PDB entry 6HVW | X-ray diffraction, 3.00 A resolution | chains M and b of the 28 polymer chains in the assembly

== Chain M ==
Molecule: Proteasome subunit beta type-7
From: Saccharomyces cerevisiae (strain ATCC 204508 / S288c)
Notes: EC 3.4.25.1
UniProt: P30657 (PSB7_YEAST); residues -12 to 233 here correspond to UniProt positions 21-266 (UniProt number = residue number + 33)
Sequence (246 residues; row label = number of the first residue in the row; numbers below 1 keep their minus sign (Thr-12 is residue -12)):
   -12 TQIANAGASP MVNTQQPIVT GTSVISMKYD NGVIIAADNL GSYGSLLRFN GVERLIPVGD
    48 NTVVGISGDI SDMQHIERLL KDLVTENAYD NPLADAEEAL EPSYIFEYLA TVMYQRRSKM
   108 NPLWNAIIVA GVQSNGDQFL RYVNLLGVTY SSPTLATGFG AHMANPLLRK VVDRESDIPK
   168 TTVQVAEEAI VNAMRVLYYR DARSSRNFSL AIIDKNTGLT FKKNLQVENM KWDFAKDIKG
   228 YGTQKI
Unresolved in the structure: -12 to 0

== Chain b ==
Molecule: Proteasome subunit beta type-1
From: Saccharomyces cerevisiae (strain ATCC 204508 / S288c)
Notes: EC 3.4.25.1
UniProt: P38624 (PSB1_YEAST); residues 1-196 here correspond to UniProt positions 20-215 (UniProt number = residue number + 19)
Sequence (196 residues; numbered 1 to 196; the number before each row is that of its first residue):
     1 TSIMAVTFKD GVILGADSRT TTGAYIANRV TDKLTRVHDK IWCCRSGSAA DTQAIADIVQ
    61 YHLELYTSQY GTPSTETAAS VFKELCYENK DNLTAGIIVA GYDDKNKGEV YTIPLGGSVH
   121 KLPYAIAGSG STFIYGYCDK NFRENMSKEE TVDFIKHSLS QAIKWDGSSG GVIRMVVLTA
   181 AGVERLIFYP DEYEQL
Curated features (UniProtKB/Swiss-Prot):
  - active site: Thr1 (Nucleophile)

== How chain M and chain b interact ==
Residue-residue contacts (61; chain M residue first):
  Ser32(M) - Trp165(b)
  Ser32(M) - Asp166(b)
  Ser32(M) - Gly167(b)  hydrogen bond (backbone-backbone)
  Leu33(M) - Phe133(b)  hydrophobic
  Leu33(M) - Trp165(b)
  Leu34(M) - Lys164(b)
  Leu34(M) - Trp165(b)  hydrogen bond (backbone-backbone)
  Leu34(M) - Gly167(b)
  Arg35(M) - Trp165(b)
  Phe146(M) - Ala24(b)
  Phe146(M) - Tyr25(b)
  Tyr185(M) - Glu194(b)  hydrogen bond
  Tyr186(M) - Ile26(b)
  Tyr186(M) - Arg29(b)
  Arg187(M) - Ala24(b)
  Arg187(M) - Tyr25(b)
  Arg187(M) - Ile26(b)  hydrogen bond (backbone-backbone)
  Arg187(M) - Ala27(b)  hydrogen bond (side chain-backbone)
  Arg187(M) - Arg29(b)
  Asp188(M) - Ala24(b)
  Asp188(M) - Ile26(b)
  Ala189(M) - Arg19(b)
  Ala189(M) - Thr21(b)
  Ala189(M) - Ala24(b)  hydrogen bond (backbone-backbone)
  Ala189(M) - Ile26(b)
  Ala189(M) - Gly167(b)
  Arg190(M) - Ala24(b)
  Arg193(M) - Asp191(b)  salt bridge
  Arg193(M) - Glu194(b)  salt bridge
  Lys218(M) - Arg29(b)  hydrogen bond (backbone-side chain)
  Trp219(M) - Arg29(b)
  Trp219(M) - Gly171(b)
  Trp219(M) - Val172(b)  hydrophobic
  Trp219(M) - Tyr189(b)
  Trp219(M) - Pro190(b)
  Asp220(M) - Tyr189(b)
  Phe221(M) - Arg29(b)
  Phe221(M) - Val30(b)  hydrophobic
  Ala222(M) - Val30(b)  hydrophobic
  Ala222(M) - Arg174(b)  hydrogen bond (backbone-side chain)
  Ala222(M) - Ile187(b)  hydrophobic
  Lys223(M) - Ile187(b)
  Lys223(M) - Tyr189(b)
  Ile225(M) - Val30(b)  hydrophobic
  Ile225(M) - Arg174(b)
  Lys226(M) - Asp32(b)
  Gly227(M) - Asp32(b)  hydrogen bond (backbone-side chain)
  Tyr228(M) - Thr35(b)
  Tyr228(M) - Arg45(b)
  Tyr228(M) - Gln53(b)  hydrogen bond (side chain-backbone)
  Tyr228(M) - Ala56(b)
  Tyr228(M) - Asp57(b)  hydrogen bond
  Gln231(M) - Asp32(b)
  Gln231(M) - Leu34(b)
  Gln231(M) - Thr35(b)
  Gln231(M) - Arg36(b)  hydrogen bond (side chain-backbone)
  Gln231(M) - Trp42(b)
  Gln231(M) - Arg185(b)
  Ile233(M) - Arg36(b)
  Ile233(M) - Trp42(b)
  Ile233(M) - Arg185(b)  hydrogen bond (backbone-side chain)
Also at the interface, not in a pair above, chain M (27 interface residues in all): Asn37, Met150, Met217
Also at the interface, not in a pair above, chain b (34 interface residues in all): Asn28, Ile163, Ser168

== In short ==
Chain M and chain b form an interface of 27 and 34 residues respectively, with 13 hydrogen bonds and 2 salt
bridges. Polar pairs include Arg193(M)-Asp191(b), Arg193(M)-Glu194(b) and Tyr185(M)-Glu194(b). From UniProt:
active-site residue Thr1(b) on chain b.
Here chain M is Proteasome subunit beta type-7 and chain b is Proteasome subunit beta type-1, both from
Saccharomyces cerevisiae (strain ATCC 204508 / S288c). Entry 6HVW (Yeast 20S proteasome with human beta2i
(1-53) in complex with 43) was determined by X-ray diffraction together with 6HTB, 6HTC, 6HTD, 6HTP, 6HTR,
6HUB and 30 further entries from the same study.
